Entry 3J9V (electron microscopy, 8.30 A resolution (very low resolution: no residue pairs are listed; an interface is given only as per-side residue counts)); this record covers chains F and G of the 28 polymer chains in the assembly.

== Chain F ==
Name: V-type proton ATPase subunit B
From: Saccharomyces cerevisiae
UniProtKB: P16140 (VATB_YEAST); residue numbers follow UniProt; this construct covers 1-517
Chain sequence (517 residues; row label = number of the first residue in the row):
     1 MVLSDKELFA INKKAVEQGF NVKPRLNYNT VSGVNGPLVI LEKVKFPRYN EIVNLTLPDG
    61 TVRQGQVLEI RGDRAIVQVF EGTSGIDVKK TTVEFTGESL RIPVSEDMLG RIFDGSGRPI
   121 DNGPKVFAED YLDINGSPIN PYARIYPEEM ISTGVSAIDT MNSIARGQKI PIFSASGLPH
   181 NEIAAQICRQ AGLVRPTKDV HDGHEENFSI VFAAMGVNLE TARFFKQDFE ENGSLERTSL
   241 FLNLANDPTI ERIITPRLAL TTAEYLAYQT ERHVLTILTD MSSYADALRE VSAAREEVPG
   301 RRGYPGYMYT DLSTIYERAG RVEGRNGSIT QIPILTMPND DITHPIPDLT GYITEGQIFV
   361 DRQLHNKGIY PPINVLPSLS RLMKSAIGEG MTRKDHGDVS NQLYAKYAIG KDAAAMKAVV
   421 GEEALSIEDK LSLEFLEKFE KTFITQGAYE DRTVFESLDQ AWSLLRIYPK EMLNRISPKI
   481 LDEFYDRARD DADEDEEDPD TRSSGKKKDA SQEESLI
Not modelled in the structure: 1-28, 486-517
UniProt features mapped onto this chain:
  - binding site (ATP): Arg-381
  - modified residue (Phosphoserine): Ser-4, Ser-137, Ser-503, Ser-504, Ser-511, Ser-515
  - cross-link (Glycyl lysine isopeptide (Lys-Gly)): Lys-14 (interchain with G-Cter in ubiquitin), Lys-508 (interchain with G-Cter in ubiquitin)

== Chain G ==
Name: V-type proton ATPase subunit E
From: Saccharomyces cerevisiae
UniProtKB: P22203 (VATE_YEAST); residues 1-233 here = UniProt positions 1-233
Chain sequence (233 residues; each row starts with the number of its first residue):
     1 MSSAITALTP NQVNDELNKM QAFIRKEAEE KAKEIQLKAD QEYEIEKTNI VRNETNNIDG
    61 NFKSKLKKAM LSQQITKSTI ANKMRLKVLS AREQSLDGIF EETKEKLSGI ANNRDEYKPI
   121 LQSLIVEALL KLLEPKAIVK ALERDVDLIE SMKDDIMREY GEKAQRAPLE EIVISNDYLN
   181 KDLVSGGVVV SNASDKIEIN NTLEERLKLL SEEALPAIRL ELYGPSKTRK FFD
Not modelled in the structure: 1-7, 225-233

== Chain F / chain G interface ==
At this resolution (8 A) residue pairs are not listed: 31 residues of chain F and 32 of chain G lie at the interface.

== Overview ==
Chain F and chain G form an interface of 31 and 32 residues respectively. From UniProt: ATP-binding residue
Arg-381(F) on chain F.
Chain F is V-type proton ATPase subunit B and chain G is V-type proton ATPase subunit E, both from
Saccharomyces cerevisiae; the structure, Yeast V-ATPase state 3, was determined by electron microscopy
together with 3J9T and 3J9U from the same study.
